PDB entry 3H0A | X-ray diffraction, 2.10 A resolution | chains A and B of the 4 polymer chains in the assembly

# Chain A
Protein: Retinoic acid receptor RXR-alpha
From: Homo sapiens
UniProt: P19793 (RXRA_HUMAN); residues 228-455 here = UniProt positions 228-455
Sequence (228 residues; row label = number of the first residue in the row):
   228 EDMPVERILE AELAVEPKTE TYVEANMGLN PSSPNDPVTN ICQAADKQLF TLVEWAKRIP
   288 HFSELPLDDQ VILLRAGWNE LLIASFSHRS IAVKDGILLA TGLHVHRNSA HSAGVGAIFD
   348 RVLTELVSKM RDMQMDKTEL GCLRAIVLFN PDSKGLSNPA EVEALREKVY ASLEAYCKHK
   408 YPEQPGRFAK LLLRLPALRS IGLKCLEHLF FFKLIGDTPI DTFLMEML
Not modelled in the structure: 244-261
Ligand contacts: 9RA (4-[1-(3,5,5,8,8-pentamethyl-5,6,7,8-tetrahydronaphthalen-2-yl)ethenyl]benzoic acid): Ile268, Ala271, Ala272, Gln275, Trp305, Asn306, Leu309, Ile310, Phe313, Arg316, Ile324, Leu326, Ala327, Val342, Ile345, Phe346, Val349, Cys432, His435, Leu436, Phe439
Swiss-Prot annotation at these positions:
  - region: Arg348 to Gly368 (Required for nuclear export)
  - binding site (9-cis-retinoate): Arg316, Ala327
  - binding site (all-trans-retinoate): Arg316, Ala327
  - modified residue (Phosphoserine): Ser259, Ser260
  - mutagenesis: Val280 (V280A: Abolished ubiquitination and degradation by UBR5), Met357 to Met360 (Abolishes nuclear export), Leu418 to Leu430 (Abolishes nuclear localization), Glu434 (E434N/Q/K/A: As a heterodimer with NR1H4, impairs interaction with coactivator NCOA1. Impairs transcriptional activity)

# Chain B
Protein: Nuclear receptor coactivator 1, Co-activator Peptide
Notes: EC 2.3.1.48
UniProt: Q15788 (NCOA1_HUMAN); residue numbers follow UniProt; this construct covers 629-640
Sequence (12 residues; each row starts with the number of its first residue):
   629 TSHKLVQLLT TT
Not modelled in the structure: 640
Swiss-Prot annotation at these positions:
  - motif: Leu633 to Leu637 (LXXLL motif 3)
  - mutagenesis: Leu636 to Leu637 (Slightly affects interactions with steroid receptors. Abolishes interactions with steroid receptors; when associated with A-693; A-694; A-752 and A-753)

# Chain A / chain B interface
Pairs across the interface (9):
  Val280(A) - Leu636(B)
  Lys284(A) - Leu636(B)
  Lys284(A) - Leu637(B)
  Val298(A) - Leu633(B)
  Thr449(A) - Thr629(B)  hydrogen bond
  Glu453(A) - Thr629(B)  hydrogen bond (side chain-backbone)
  Glu453(A) - Ser630(B)
  Glu453(A) - His631(B)
  Glu453(A) - Leu633(B)
Interface residues without a listed pair, chain A (8 interface residues in all): Leu294, Gln297, Phe450
Interface residues without a listed pair, chain B (7 interface residues in all): Thr638

# In short
8 residues of chain A face 7 of chain B across their interface, with 2 hydrogen bonds. Polar contacts include
Thr449(A)-Thr629(B) and Glu453(A)-Thr629(B). Chain A binds compound 9RA.
Chain A is Retinoic acid receptor RXR-alpha (Homo sapiens) and chain B is Nuclear receptor coactivator 1,
Co-activator Peptide; the structure, Crystal Structure of Peroxisome Proliferator-Activated Receptor Gamma
(PPARg) and Retinoic Acid Receptor Alpha (RXRa) in Complex ..., was determined by X-ray diffraction together
with 3GZ9 from the same study.
